Entry 4W50 (X-ray diffraction, 2.42 A resolution); this record covers chains A and E.

== Chain A ==
Protein: Ephrin type-A receptor 4
Organism: Homo sapiens
Notes: EC 2.7.10.1; fragment: ligand binding domain
UniProtKB: P54764 (EPHA4_HUMAN); residue numbers follow UniProt; this construct covers 29-204
Chain sequence (179 residues; numbered 26 to 204; the number before each row is that of its first residue):
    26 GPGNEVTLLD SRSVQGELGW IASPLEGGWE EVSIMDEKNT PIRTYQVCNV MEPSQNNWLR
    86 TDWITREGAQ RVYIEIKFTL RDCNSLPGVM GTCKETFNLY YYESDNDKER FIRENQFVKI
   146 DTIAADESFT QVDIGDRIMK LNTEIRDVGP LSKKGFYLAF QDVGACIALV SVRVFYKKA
Not modelled in the structure: 26-27
Construct notes: expression tag (26-28); engineered mutation A204 (Cys in P54764)
Disulfide bonds: C73-C191, C108-C118
Ligand contacts: 1,3-butanediol (BU2): E30, Y98, E100, I170, F200, K202
From the paper describing this entry:
  - contacts within the chain: T69-Q71 (hydrogen bond)
  - mutagenesis - T69A: abolished binding to APY peptide (chain E) (citing earlier work)
  - mutagenesis - T104A: unchanged binding to APY peptide (chain E) (citing earlier work)

== Chain E ==
Protein: APY peptide
Chain sequence (12 residues; row label = number of the first residue in the row):
     1 APYCVYRGSW SC
Disulfide bonds: C4-C12
From the paper describing this entry:
  - contacts within the chain: V5-S11 (backbone contact), Y6-W10 (pi stacking), R7-S9 (backbone contact), C4-W10 (hydrophobic contact), W10-C12 (hydrophobic contact)

== How chain A and chain E interact ==
Residue-residue contacts - 28 pairs, chain A then chain E:
  V57(A) - R7(E)
  S58(A) - R7(E)
  I59(A) - Y6(E)  hydrophobic
  I59(A) - R7(E)
  I59(A) - G8(E)
  Q71(A) - V5(E)
  Q71(A) - Y6(E)  hydrogen bond (side chain-backbone)
  C73(A) - P2(E)
  C73(A) - Y3(E)  hydrogen bond (backbone-backbone)
  C73(A) - C4(E)  hydrogen bond (side chain-backbone)
  N74(A) - A1(E)
  V75(A) - Y3(E)  hydrophobic
  M76(A) - Y3(E)  hydrophobic
  T104(A) - Y6(E)
  T104(A) - W10(E)  hydrogen bond
  L105(A) - W10(E)
  R106(A) - W10(E)
  R106(A) - C12(E)
  L111(A) - Y3(E)
  L111(A) - C4(E)  hydrophobic
  P112(A) - Y3(E)  hydrogen bond (backbone-side chain)
  M115(A) - Y3(E)  hydrophobic
  R162(A) - G8(E)  hydrogen bond (side chain-backbone)
  R162(A) - S9(E)
  M164(A) - Y6(E)
  L166(A) - Y6(E)
  C191(A) - W10(E)  hydrophobic
  A193(A) - Y6(E)  hydrophobic
Also at the interface, not in a pair above, chain A (23 interface residues in all): I159, K165, I192, V195
From the paper, about this interface:
  - residue pairs: Q71(A)-Y6(E), C73(A)-Y3(E) (backbone contact), T104(A)-W10(E), P112(A)-Y3(E)
  - interface residues, chain A: I59(A), A193(A)
  - hot spots on chain A (mutagenesis) - I59A, A193S: abolished binding to APY peptide (chain E) (citing earlier work)
  - interface residues, chain E: Y3(E), Y6(E), W10(E)

== Overview ==
The interface between chain A and chain E involves 23 residues on one side and 11 on the other; the contacts
include 6 hydrogen bonds. Among the polar pairs are Q71(A)-Y6(E), C73(A)-C4(E) and T104(A)-W10(E). The paper
describes contacts between Q71(A) and Y6(E), T104(A) and W10(E) and P112(A) and Y3(E); a backbone contact
between C73(A) and Y3(E). From the paper: T69A, I59A and A193S of chain A abolish binding to APY peptide
(chain E); interface residues I59(A), A193(A) and Y3(E) among others.
Here chain A is Ephrin type-A receptor 4 (Homo sapiens) and chain E is APY peptide. Entry 4W50 (Structure of
the EphA4 LBD in complex with peptide) was determined by X-ray diffraction (same publication as 4W4Z).
